Entry 9E6Q (electron microscopy, 1.95 A resolution); this record covers chains 1 and AA of the 40 polymer chains in the assembly.

[Chain 1]
Molecule: 23S rRNA
Organism: Pyrobaculum calidifontis JCM 11548
Sequence (3024 nucleotides; each row starts with the number of its first residue):
     1 UAGGCAAAGCCGCCCGGUGGAUGGCUCGGCUCGGGCGXCGAAGAAGGGCG
    51 UGGCAAGCUGCGAUAAGCCCGGGGUAGCXGCAGGCAGGCUUAGAACCCGG
   101 GAUCCCCGAAUGGGGCUUCCUGCCGGGGCCGAAUAGGCCCCGGCGCCCCG
   151 UAAGGGGCGGGAACGCGGGGAAAGGAAACAUCUUAGUACCCGCAGGAAGG
   201 GAAGCCAACAGGGACCCCCUGAGUAGGGGCGACCGAAAGGGGGAUAGCCC
   251 AAACCAAAUCCUCGCGGGACAACCGUGGGGAGAUGUGGGGCUUGGGCCCG
   301 GGCAACCGCCGGCGGGCGGUAGCCGAAGUGGGCUGGAAUGCCCCGCCGUA
   351 GAGGGUGAUAGCCCCGUAGGCGAAACCGCCCGUGGCGGAGUCCCGGGGUC
   401 CCGGAGUACCUCGGCUUAGUUUUGCCGGGGGAACGCGCCGGCCACUGGCC
   451 GGCAAGGCUAAGCACGUCCCGAGUCCGAUAGCGCACUAGUACCGUGAGGG
   501 AAAGCUGAAAAGAACCCCGGAAGGGGGGUGAAAAGAGCCUGAAACCGGGC
   551 GGCUACAGUGGGGCAGGCCCGAAAGGAUGCCCCCUCCCGAAGGAAACCCC
   601 GGUGACGGGGGAGUACGAGGGAGGGGGUCCAGGGUCUGCCCUUACGUCUA
   651 GAAACACGGGCCGGGGAGUUCACGGCCGUGGCGAGCCUAAGGGGUUCAAC
   701 CCCGGAGGCGUAGGGAAACCGACAGCCCGCAGCGGGGCAACCCGCGAGGG
   751 GCGGGGUCUUAAAGGGCCCGUAGUCACGGCCGUGAGACCAGAAACCGGGC
   801 GAUCUAGCCCUGGGCAGGGUGAAGCGGGGCGAAAGCCCCGUGGAGGCCCG
   851 AAGGGGUUCUGAUGUGCAAAUCGUUCCCAUGACCUGGGGCUAGGGGCAAA
   901 AGACCAAUCAAGCCCGGUGAUAGCUGGUUCCCCCCGAAGCGGGUCUCAGC
   951 CCGGCCUCCCCGGAGGCGGCCGGCGGGGUAGAGUACUGAUCGGGGGUGCG
  1001 GGAGCCGAAAGGCUCCGGCCCCCGGUCAAACUCCGAACCUGCCAGCGCCG
  1051 UAGAAGGGGGGAGGCGGGGGCGGUGGGGUAAGCCUCCGCUCCGAGACGGG
  1101 AACAACCGAGACCGGGGUUAAGGCCCCCAAGUGCGGGCUUAGUGUCAAUC
  1151 UAAAAGGGCGUCCCCCGCCCAAGACAGCGGGGCCGUGGGCCUAACAGCAG
  1201 CCAUCGGCUAAGCAACGCGUAACAGCGGACCCGCCGAGGCGGGGGGCCCC
  1251 GAAGAUGUACAGGGACUAAGCCCGCCGCCGAGACCCCGGCCCGCGGGCCG
  1301 UUGGCCCGCGUGGGGUAGGGGGGCGCGGCCGUGGGGCAGAAGCCGGGCCG
  1351 UGAGGUCCGGUGGACCCGCGGCCGACGAAGAUCCCGGCGGUAGUAGCAGC
  1401 GAAGAGGGGUGAGAAGCCCCUCCGCCGGAAAGGACCAGGGUUUCCUGGCA
  1451 ACUUCAAUAGGCCAGGAGUUAGCCGGUCCUAAGGCGGGGCCUAAUAGGCA
  1501 CCCGCCGAAAGGGAAACGGGUUAAUAUUCCCGUGCCGCGGGGGUAGGUUC
  1551 UGCGGCAACGCAGGCCCCGUCCCCGACGCCUCGGGAUAGGGCGGGCGGGA
  1601 CUGCCGUCCCGCUUAACCGUCGAAGGCCGGGGAGUGCCGUAAUGGCGAGA
  1651 ACCGGCCGAAGGCGGGAAUAGCCGGGGGUUUCCCCGGUCCGCCCGACUCC
  1701 UGGGGCCCGUGAAAAGGGGACGGGGAACGAGCCCCCGCGCCCGUACCGAG
  1751 AACCGACGCAGGUGCUCCUGGGUGAGAAGCCCAAGGCGGCUCGGGUGACC
  1801 CCGGGCCAGGGAACUCGGCAAAUUGGCCCCGUAACUUCGGGAGAAGGGGU
  1851 GCCUGCGGUCUUGGGGUAUACCCCCGGGACCGCAGGUCGCAGUGGCAAGG
  1901 GGGACCUGACUGUUUAACAAAAACAUAGGUCCCCGCGAGCCCGUAAGGGU
  1951 GUGUACGGGGGCUGAAUCCUGGCCACUGGCGGUACGUGAXCCCCGGGUAC
  2001 AACCGGGCGAXGCGCXGCUGAAGGCCGGGGGUAACUCUGACCCUCUUAAG
  2051 GUAGCXAAXUGCCUUGCCGGGUAAGUUCCGGCGUGCAUGAAUGGAUCAAC
  2101 GAGGUCCCCACUGUCCCGGCCCGGGGCCCGGCGAACCCACCUCCAGGUGC
  2151 ACAGUCCUGGGACCCCCGACGGGGCGAGAAGUCCCUAUGGAGCUUCACAG
  2201 CAGCCUGUCGUUGCGGGGGGGCGGGGGGUGCAGAGCGUAGGUGGGAGCGA
  2251 UGAAACGGGGUCUCCGGGCCCCGUGGAUGCGACCCUGGAACACCACCCAC
  2301 UCUCCGCCCCUCCGCUUACCCGCCGCAAGGCGGGGACAGCGGCAGGCGGG
  2351 CUGUUCGGCUGGGGCGGCACACCCCUGAAAAGAUAUCGGGGGUGCCCAAA
  2401 GCUCGGCUCAGGCGGGUCAGAAAUCCGCCGUAGAGUGUAAGGGCAAAAGC
  2451 CGGGCUGACUGGGCCCUUGAACGCAAGGGGCCCAGGCGGGAAACCGGGGC
  2501 CUAGAGAACGCUCGUGCCCCCACCAGUGGGGGCCGGGCAUGACAGAAAAG
  2551 UUACCCUAGGAAUAACCGGCUCGUCGCGGGUGAGAGUCCCCAUCGACCCC
  2601 GCGGUUUGGUACCCAGACGUCGUCUCUUCCCAUCCUGGCGGUGCAGCAGC
  2651 CGCCAAGGGUGGGGCUGCCCGCCCAUUAAAGGGGAACGUGXGAUGGGUUC
  2701 AGACCGUCGCGAGACAGGUCGGUCUCUACCUGUCGGGGGCGCUGGCCGCC
  2751 UGAGGGGAAGGUGCCCUCAGUACGAGAGGAACGGGGCGCCGCGGCCUCUA
  2801 GUGUACCGGUUGUCCGGCAGGGCACUGCCGGGCAGCCACGCCGUGGGGGA
  2851 UAACCGCUGAAAGCAUCUAAGCGGGAAGCCCUCCCCGAGACGAGGCGGCC
  2901 GUUGCCCUGGGGGCAACCCCGGGGCACGAGGGCUCCXGUAGAAGACGGGG
  2951 UUGAUGGGGGGGCGGUGUAACCCCCGAGGGUUUCCCGAGGGGAGAGCCGG
  3001 CCCCUCCCAAUCGCCCGAGCGUXC
Not modelled in the structure: 996-1019, 1178-1233, 2032-2040, 2218-2310
Modified positions: 5MC (5-methylcytidine-5'-monophosphate) at position 38, B8T (4-methyl, cytidine-5'-monophosphate) at position 79, OMC (o2'-methylycytidine-5'-monophosphate) at position 492, OMC (o2'-methylycytidine-5'-monophosphate) at position 493, OMC (o2'-methylycytidine-5'-monophosphate) at position 673, OMC (o2'-methylycytidine-5'-monophosphate) at position 872, OMU (o2'-methyluridine 5'-monophosphate) at position 875, OMG (o2'-methylguanosine-5'-monophosphate) at position 902, OMU (o2'-methyluridine 5'-monophosphate) at position 908, OMC (o2'-methylycytidine-5'-monophosphate) at position 1816, PSU (pseudouridine-5'-monophosphate) at position 1911, OMG (o2'-methylguanosine-5'-monophosphate) at position 1947, OMG (o2'-methylguanosine-5'-monophosphate) at position 1949, OMG (o2'-methylguanosine-5'-monophosphate) at position 1957, OMG (o2'-methylguanosine-5'-monophosphate) at position 1971, OMC (o2'-methylycytidine-5'-monophosphate) at position 1976, PSU (pseudouridine-5'-monophosphate) at position 1987, A2M (2'-O-methyladenosine 5'-(dihydrogen phosphate)) at position 1990, A2M (2'-O-methyladenosine 5'-(dihydrogen phosphate)) at position 2011, 4AC (N(4)-acetylcytidine-5'-monophosphate) at position 2016, OMG (o2'-methylguanosine-5'-monophosphate) at position 2017, OMC (o2'-methylycytidine-5'-monophosphate) at position 2018, PSU (pseudouridine-5'-monophosphate) at position 2044, 5MC (5-methylcytidine-5'-monophosphate) at position 2056, A2M (2'-O-methyladenosine 5'-(dihydrogen phosphate)) at position 2059, OMG (o2'-methylguanosine-5'-monophosphate) at position 2066, OMG (o2'-methylguanosine-5'-monophosphate) at position 2071, OMU (o2'-methyluridine 5'-monophosphate) at position 2077, OMU (o2'-methyluridine 5'-monophosphate) at position 2088, OMG (o2'-methylguanosine-5'-monophosphate) at position 2103, OMG (o2'-methylguanosine-5'-monophosphate) at position 2104, OMC (o2'-methylycytidine-5'-monophosphate) at position 2115, OMC (o2'-methylycytidine-5'-monophosphate) at position 2116, OMC (o2'-methylycytidine-5'-monophosphate) at position 2143, OMU (o2'-methyluridine 5'-monophosphate) at position 2155, OMG (o2'-methylguanosine-5'-monophosphate) at position 2176, OMG (o2'-methylguanosine-5'-monophosphate) at position 2362, OMG (o2'-methylguanosine-5'-monophosphate) at position 2366, OMG (o2'-methylguanosine-5'-monophosphate) at position 2388, OMU (o2'-methyluridine 5'-monophosphate) at position 2408, OMG (o2'-methylguanosine-5'-monophosphate) at position 2537, OMC (o2'-methylycytidine-5'-monophosphate) at position 2538, OMC (o2'-methylycytidine-5'-monophosphate) at position 2555, PSU (pseudouridine-5'-monophosphate) at position 2571, OMU (o2'-methyluridine 5'-monophosphate) at position 2574, OMG (o2'-methylguanosine-5'-monophosphate) at position 2601, PSU (pseudouridine-5'-monophosphate) at position 2607, OMG (o2'-methylguanosine-5'-monophosphate) at position 2608, PSU (pseudouridine-5'-monophosphate) at position 2610, OMU (o2'-methyluridine 5'-monophosphate) at position 2623, OMC (o2'-methylycytidine-5'-monophosphate) at position 2624, PSU (pseudouridine-5'-monophosphate) at position 2625, OMU (o2'-methyluridine 5'-monophosphate) at position 2628, OMU (o2'-methyluridine 5'-monophosphate) at position 2666, OMG (o2'-methylguanosine-5'-monophosphate) at position 2667, A2M (2'-O-methyladenosine 5'-(dihydrogen phosphate)) at position 2691, UR3 (3-methyluridine-5'-monophoshate) at position 2698, OMC (o2'-methylycytidine-5'-monophosphate) at position 2704, OMU (o2'-methyluridine 5'-monophosphate) at position 2707, OMC (o2'-methylycytidine-5'-monophosphate) at position 2720, OMU (o2'-methyluridine 5'-monophosphate) at position 2851, OMC (o2'-methylycytidine-5'-monophosphate) at position 2884, OMC (o2'-methylycytidine-5'-monophosphate) at position 2885, B8T (4-methyl, cytidine-5'-monophosphate) at position 2937, G7M (N7-methyl-guanosine-5'-monophosphate) at position 3023
Ion coordination: Mg2+ site 1: A7, A8; Mg2+ site 2 near G24 (its only coordinating residue here); Mg2+ site 3 near U111 (its only coordinating residue here); Mg2+ site 4 near A173 (its only coordinating residue here); Mg2+ site 5: A173, U2354; Mg2+ site 6: A178, C179; Mg2+ site 7: C179, G2190; Mg2+ site 8 near G186 (its only coordinating residue here); Mg2+ site 9 near A198 (its only coordinating residue here); Mg2+ site 10 near G199 (its only coordinating residue here); Mg2+ site 11: G223, G235 (shared with 1 residue of chain AH); Mg2+ site 12 near U286 (its only coordinating residue here); 119 more Mg2+ sites not listed
Small-molecule neighbours:
  - spermine (SPM), molecule 1: G24, G336, A337, A358, C505, U506, G507, A508, A531, C539, C1337, G1363, A1364
  - spermine (SPM), molecule 2: A41, G43, U111, G112, C144, G145, C146, G155, G156, G157, C158
  - spermine (SPM), molecule 3: U121, G122, C123, C138, C139, C140, C1740, C1741
  - spermine (SPM), molecule 4: G167, G168, G169, G170, G186, C415
  - spermine (SPM), molecule 5: A177, A178, C179, C230, G231, U2188, A2508, C2509, A2546
  - spermine (SPM), molecule 6: C182, U183, U184, A185, G186, G227, G228, U416, U417, G419, U420
  - spermine (SPM), molecule 7: G200, G201, A202, A454, A455, G456, G457, C458, U459
  - spermine (SPM), molecule 8: G226, G227, G228, C230, U420, U422, A2522
  - spermine (SPM), molecule 9: G351, A352, G353, G354, G355, U356, A360, G361
  - spermine (SPM), molecule 10: G413, G414, C2201, C2343, A2344
  - spermine (SPM), molecule 11: G494, U495, G496, U803, A906, A907, C1754, G1755
  - spermine (SPM), molecule 12: C515, C516, C517, C518, G519, G523, G524, G525, G526, G527
  - spermine (SPM), molecule 13: G589, A590, A591, G592, G593, G613, U614, A615, C616, G617
  - spermine (SPM), molecule 14: U642, U643, A1096, C1097, G1098, A1102, C1103, A1104, C2156, C2157
  - spermine (SPM), molecule 15: A644, C645, A654, C655, A656, C657, G658, G659, A2177, G2178, A2179, A2180, G2616, A2617
  - spermine (SPM), molecule 16: A650, G1068, G1069, G1070, C1083, C1084, C2612
  - spermine (SPM), molecule 17: G715, A716, G766, A2508, C2509, C2534
  - spermine (SPM), molecule 18: C781, G782, C951, A1062, G1063, G1064, G1319
  - spermine (SPM), molecule 19: G791, G916, G917, U918, G919, A920
  - spermine (SPM), molecule 20: C808, C809, C810, U811, G812, G813, U885, G886, G887, G888, G889
  - spermine (SPM), molecule 21: C849, G1825, G1826, C1827, G1843, A1844, A1898, G1899
  - spermine (SPM), molecule 22: G854, G855, G856, G1750, G1761, G1762, U1763, C1765
  - spermine (SPM), molecule 23: G856, U857, U858, C859, U871, G873, U874, A1916, A1917
  - spermine (SPM), molecule 24: U857, U858, A1920, A1921, OMG_2103, OMG_2104, U2105, G2721, G2722
  - spermine (SPM), molecule 25: G866, C867, A868, U1453, U1454, C1757
  - spermine (SPM), molecule 26: C934, C935, G936, U1316, A1317, G1318, G1319, G1320, G1321
  - spermine (SPM), molecule 27: U979, A980, G981, A982, A1029, U1032, C1034, G1035, G2377, A2378, A2379
  - spermine (SPM), molecule 28: G1123, C1124, C1125, C1126, C1127, U1145, A1259, C1260, A1261, G1262, G1263, G1264, A1265
  - spermine (SPM), molecule 29: U1394, A1395, C1800, G2125, G2126, C2127, C2128, C2167, G2168, A2169, C2170, A2728
  - spermine (SPM), molecule 30: A1398, G1793, G1795, U1796, G1797, G2124, G2125, G2126
  - spermine (SPM), molecule 31: G1399, C1400, A1402, A1403, A1430, G1750, C1787, G1789, C1790
  - spermine (SPM), molecule 32: G1428, G1770, G1771, G1772, U1773, G1774
  - spermine (SPM), molecule 33: U1492, A1493, G2203, G2341, G2342
  - spermine (SPM), molecule 34: A1588, G1589, U1614, A1615, C1663, G1664, G1665, G1666
  - spermine (SPM), molecule 35: U1710, G1711, A1712, A1713
  - spermine (SPM), molecule 36: C1806, C1807, U2802, G2803, C2829, G2830, G2831, G2832
  - spermine (SPM), molecule 37: U1850, G1851, C1852, A1884, G1885, G1886, U1887, C1888, G1889, G1892
  - spermine (SPM), molecule 38: U1907, G1908, U1963, G1964, U2092, G2093, G2094, A2095, U2096, OMC_2704, C2705
  - spermine (SPM), molecule 39: A1938, G1939, C1940, G1948, OMG_1949, U1950, G1951
  - spermine (SPM), molecule 40: OMC_2115, OMC_2116, C2117, G2118
  - spermine (SPM), molecule 41: C2464, C2465, U2467, U2468, G2469, A2475, A2476, G2477, G2478, G2479, G2480
  - spermine (SPM), molecule 42: C2621, G2622, OMU_2623, A2685, G2688, U2689, G2690, A2693, U2694
  - spermine (SPM), molecule 43: G2661, G2662, A2680, G2681, G2682, G2683
  - spermine (SPM), molecule 44: G2755, G2756, G2757, A2759, C2880
  - spermine (SPM), molecule 45: G2760, G2761, U2762, G2763, C2787, G2788, C2789, G2845
  - spermine (SPM), molecule 46: A2954, U2955, G2956, G2957, G2958, G2959, G2960, C3003, C3004, U3005

[Chain AA]
Name: Large ribosomal subunit protein uL2
Organism: Pyrobaculum calidifontis JCM 11548
UniProt: A3MS41 (RL2_PYRCJ); residues 1-244 here = UniProt positions 1-244
Amino-acid sequence (244 residues; row label = number of the first residue in the row):
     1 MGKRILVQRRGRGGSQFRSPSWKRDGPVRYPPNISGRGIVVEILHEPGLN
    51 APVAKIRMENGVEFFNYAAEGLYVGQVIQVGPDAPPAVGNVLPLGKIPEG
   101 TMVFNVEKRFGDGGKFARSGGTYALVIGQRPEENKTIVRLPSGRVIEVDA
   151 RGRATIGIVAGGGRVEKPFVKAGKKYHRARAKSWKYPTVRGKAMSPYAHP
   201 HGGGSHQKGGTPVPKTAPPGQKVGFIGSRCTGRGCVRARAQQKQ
Not modelled in the structure: 1, 241-244
Cystine bridges: Cys-230/Cys-235
Small-molecule neighbours: spermine (SPM): Trp-22, Lys-23, Arg-24, Asp-25, Ile-43, Leu-44, His-45, Glu-46, Pro-47

[Chain 1 / chain AA interface]
Pairs across the interface - 266 pairs, chain 1 then chain AA:
  G807(1) / Gln-16(AA)  sugar contact
  C808(1) / Ser-15(AA)  hydrogen bond to the sugar
  C808(1) / Gln-16(AA)  sugar contact
  C809(1) / Ser-15(AA)  hydrogen bond to the sugar
  C809(1) / Trp-22(AA)  phosphate contact
  C809(1) / Arg-180(AA)  salt bridge to the phosphate
  C810(1) / Trp-22(AA)  hydrogen bond to the phosphate
  C810(1) / Lys-23(AA)  phosphate contact
  G846(1) / Lys-171(AA)  salt bridge to the phosphate
  G846(1) / Ala-172(AA)  hydrogen bond to the base
  G846(1) / Gly-173(AA)  hydrogen bond to the base
  A882(1) / Lys-171(AA)  salt bridge to the phosphate
  A882(1) / Ala-172(AA)  base contact
  A882(1) / Gly-173(AA)  phosphate contact
  A882(1) / Tyr-176(AA)  sugar contact
  A882(1) / His-177(AA)  salt bridge to the phosphate
  A882(1) / Tyr-186(AA)  base contact
  C883(1) / Tyr-176(AA)  hydrogen bond to the phosphate
  U891(1) / Arg-12(AA)  hydrogen bond to the sugar
  A892(1) / Arg-12(AA)  salt bridge to the phosphate
  G895(1) / Arg-4(AA)  salt bridge to the phosphate
  G896(1) / Gly-2(AA)  hydrogen bond to the base
  G896(1) / Arg-4(AA)  phosphate contact
  G896(1) / Arg-9(AA)  phosphate contact
  G896(1) / Arg-12(AA)  phosphate contact
  C897(1) / Gly-2(AA)  base contact
  C897(1) / Arg-9(AA)  salt bridge to the phosphate
  C897(1) / Gln-16(AA)  hydrogen bond to the phosphate
  A898(1) / Arg-9(AA)  salt bridge to the phosphate
  A898(1) / Gln-16(AA)  hydrogen bond to the phosphate
  A898(1) / Lys-185(AA)  salt bridge to the phosphate
  A898(1) / Tyr-197(AA)  hydrogen bond to the base
  A899(1) / Lys-185(AA)  salt bridge to the phosphate
  A899(1) / Pro-187(AA)  sugar contact
  A899(1) / Val-189(AA)  sugar contact
  A900(1) / Val-189(AA)  base contact
  A900(1) / Ala-193(AA)  hydrogen bond to the sugar
  A900(1) / Met-194(AA)  base contact
  A900(1) / Ala-198(AA)  base contact
  A901(1) / Ala-193(AA)  phosphate contact
  OMG_902(1) / Gly-2(AA)  base contact
  OMG_902(1) / Ser-195(AA)  base contact
  OMG_902(1) / Tyr-197(AA)  stacking on the base
  A911(1) / Gly-2(AA)  base contact
  A911(1) / Lys-3(AA)  base contact
  A1482(1) / Trp-22(AA)  phosphate contact
  G1483(1) / Arg-18(AA)  salt bridge to the phosphate
  G1483(1) / Trp-22(AA)  phosphate contact
  C1708(1) / Arg-164(AA)  hydrogen bond to the base
  C1708(1) / Val-165(AA)  base contact
  C1708(1) / Lys-167(AA)  hydrogen bond to the base
  C1708(1) / Phe-169(AA)  stacking on the base
  C1708(1) / Arg-178(AA)  sugar contact
  G1709(1) / His-45(AA)  salt bridge to the phosphate
  G1709(1) / Lys-174(AA)  hydrogen bond to the base
  G1709(1) / His-177(AA)  stacking on the base
  G1709(1) / Arg-178(AA)  salt bridge to the phosphate
  U1710(1) / His-45(AA)  stacking on the base
  U1710(1) / Pro-47(AA)  phosphate contact
  U1710(1) / Ala-181(AA)  phosphate contact
  G1711(1) / Pro-47(AA)  phosphate contact
  C1924(1) / Val-189(AA)  phosphate contact
  C1924(1) / Arg-190(AA)  salt bridge to the phosphate
  A1925(1) / Pro-187(AA)  phosphate contact
  A1925(1) / Thr-188(AA)  sugar contact
  A1925(1) / Val-189(AA)  phosphate contact
  A1925(1) / Arg-190(AA)  salt bridge to the phosphate
  U1926(1) / Ala-172(AA)  sugar contact
  U1926(1) / Tyr-186(AA)  sugar contact
  U1926(1) / Pro-187(AA)  phosphate contact
  U1926(1) / Thr-188(AA)  hydrogen bond to the phosphate
  A1927(1) / Phe-169(AA)  hydrogen bond to the phosphate
  A1927(1) / Val-170(AA)  hydrogen bond to the sugar
  A1927(1) / Lys-171(AA)  sugar contact
  A1927(1) / Ala-172(AA)  sugar contact
  A1927(1) / Lys-175(AA)  phosphate contact
  A1927(1) / Tyr-186(AA)  hydrogen bond to the phosphate
  G1928(1) / Pro-168(AA)  phosphate contact
  G1928(1) / Phe-169(AA)  hydrogen bond to the phosphate
  C1931(1) / Phe-225(AA)  base contact
  C1931(1) / Thr-231(AA)  sugar contact
  C1931(1) / Gly-232(AA)  hydrogen bond to the sugar
  C1931(1) / Val-236(AA)  phosphate contact
  C1932(1) / Phe-225(AA)  sugar contact
  C1932(1) / Ser-228(AA)  sugar contact
  C1932(1) / Arg-229(AA)  phosphate contact
  C1932(1) / Cys-230(AA)  sugar contact
  C1932(1) / Cys-235(AA)  hydrogen bond to the phosphate
  C1932(1) / Arg-239(AA)  salt bridge to the phosphate
  C1933(1) / Lys-215(AA)  hydrogen bond to the sugar
  C1933(1) / Ile-226(AA)  sugar contact
  C1933(1) / Ser-228(AA)  phosphate contact
  C1933(1) / Arg-229(AA)  hydrogen bond to the phosphate
  C1933(1) / Arg-239(AA)  salt bridge to the phosphate
  G1935(1) / Lys-115(AA)  base contact
  G1935(1) / Phe-116(AA)  base contact
  G1935(1) / Leu-140(AA)  base contact
  G1935(1) / Pro-141(AA)  base contact
  G1935(1) / Ser-142(AA)  hydrogen bond to the base
  G1935(1) / Arg-144(AA)  salt bridge to the phosphate
  G1935(1) / Ile-146(AA)  sugar contact
  C1936(1) / Lys-108(AA)  phosphate contact
  C1936(1) / Lys-115(AA)  sugar contact
  G1937(1) / Arg-109(AA)  base contact
  G1937(1) / Lys-115(AA)  salt bridge to the phosphate
  G1939(1) / Lys-215(AA)  hydrogen bond to the phosphate
  C1940(1) / Val-7(AA)  sugar contact
  C1940(1) / Lys-215(AA)  salt bridge to the phosphate
  C1940(1) / Lys-222(AA)  salt bridge to the phosphate
  C1941(1) / Val-7(AA)  hydrogen bond to the sugar
  C1941(1) / Gln-8(AA)  hydrogen bond to the sugar
  C1941(1) / Gly-11(AA)  hydrogen bond to the sugar
  C1941(1) / Pro-219(AA)  phosphate contact
  C1941(1) / Lys-222(AA)  salt bridge to the phosphate
  C1942(1) / Arg-4(AA)  hydrogen bond to the phosphate
  C1942(1) / Gln-8(AA)  hydrogen bond to the phosphate
  C1942(1) / Gly-11(AA)  sugar contact
  C1942(1) / Arg-12(AA)  sugar contact
  C1942(1) / Pro-219(AA)  phosphate contact
  G1943(1) / Arg-4(AA)  salt bridge to the phosphate
  G1948(1) / Gly-11(AA)  hydrogen bond to the base
  OMG_1949(1) / Arg-10(AA)  base contact
  OMG_1949(1) / Gly-13(AA)  sugar contact
  OMG_1949(1) / Phe-17(AA)  base contact
  OMG_1949(1) / Arg-18(AA)  phosphate contact
  U1950(1) / Phe-17(AA)  sugar contact
  U1950(1) / Arg-18(AA)  phosphate contact
  U1950(1) / Ser-19(AA)  hydrogen bond to the phosphate
  U1950(1) / Ser-183(AA)  hydrogen bond to the phosphate
  G1951(1) / Ser-19(AA)  phosphate contact
  G1951(1) / Ser-183(AA)  hydrogen bond to the phosphate
  U1952(1) / Ser-21(AA)  hydrogen bond to the phosphate
  U1952(1) / Trp-22(AA)  base contact
  U1952(1) / Arg-24(AA)  hydrogen bond to the sugar
  U1952(1) / Gly-26(AA)  hydrogen bond to the base
  U1952(1) / Pro-27(AA)  phosphate contact
  G1953(1) / Pro-27(AA)  phosphate contact
  G1953(1) / Val-28(AA)  hydrogen bond to the phosphate
  G1953(1) / Arg-29(AA)  salt bridge to the phosphate
  G1953(1) / Leu-49(AA)  sugar contact
  G1953(1) / Tyr-67(AA)  phosphate contact
  G1953(1) / Arg-118(AA)  salt bridge to the phosphate
  U1954(1) / Arg-29(AA)  hydrogen bond to the base
  U1954(1) / Asn-50(AA)  hydrogen bond to the phosphate
  U1954(1) / Tyr-67(AA)  hydrogen bond to the phosphate
  U1954(1) / Lys-115(AA)  hydrogen bond to the sugar
  U1954(1) / Phe-116(AA)  sugar contact
  U1954(1) / Ala-117(AA)  hydrogen bond to the sugar
  U1954(1) / Arg-118(AA)  salt bridge to the phosphate
  A1955(1) / Phe-116(AA)  phosphate contact
  A1955(1) / Ala-117(AA)  hydrogen bond to the phosphate
  A1955(1) / Arg-118(AA)  hydrogen bond to the phosphate
  A1955(1) / Ser-119(AA)  hydrogen bond to the phosphate
  A1955(1) / Thr-122(AA)  phosphate contact
  A1955(1) / Pro-141(AA)  sugar contact
  A1955(1) / Ser-142(AA)  hydrogen bond to the sugar
  C1956(1) / Ser-119(AA)  hydrogen bond to the sugar
  C1956(1) / Gly-120(AA)  hydrogen bond to the sugar
  C1956(1) / Gly-121(AA)  base contact
  C1956(1) / Thr-122(AA)  phosphate contact
  C1956(1) / Gly-162(AA)  base contact
  C1956(1) / Gly-163(AA)  hydrogen bond to the base
  C1956(1) / Arg-164(AA)  hydrogen bond to the sugar
  C1956(1) / Val-165(AA)  base contact
  OMG_1957(1) / Asn-50(AA)  sugar contact
  OMG_1957(1) / Ser-119(AA)  sugar contact
  OMG_1957(1) / Arg-164(AA)  salt bridge to the phosphate
  OMG_1957(1) / Lys-182(AA)  phosphate contact
  G1958(1) / Lys-182(AA)  salt bridge to the phosphate
  G1958(1) / Trp-184(AA)  hydrogen bond to the phosphate
  G1959(1) / Arg-10(AA)  salt bridge to the phosphate
  G1959(1) / Trp-184(AA)  phosphate contact
  G1960(1) / Val-7(AA)  sugar contact
  G1960(1) / Arg-10(AA)  salt bridge to the phosphate
  G1960(1) / Val-223(AA)  phosphate contact
  G1960(1) / Gly-224(AA)  hydrogen bond to the sugar
  G1960(1) / Phe-225(AA)  base contact
  G1961(1) / His-199(AA)  salt bridge to the phosphate
  G1961(1) / His-201(AA)  hydrogen bond to the phosphate
  G1961(1) / Val-223(AA)  phosphate contact
  G1961(1) / Gly-224(AA)  sugar contact
  G1961(1) / Phe-225(AA)  base contact
  C1962(1) / Arg-190(AA)  phosphate contact
  C1962(1) / Gly-191(AA)  hydrogen bond to the phosphate
  C1962(1) / Lys-192(AA)  hydrogen bond to the phosphate
  C1962(1) / His-201(AA)  salt bridge to the phosphate
  C1962(1) / Gly-209(AA)  sugar contact
  U1963(1) / Arg-190(AA)  salt bridge to the phosphate
  U1963(1) / Lys-192(AA)  salt bridge to the phosphate
  G1964(1) / Arg-190(AA)  hydrogen bond to the base
  OMG_1971(1) / Arg-233(AA)  salt bridge to the phosphate
  G1978(1) / Thr-211(AA)  hydrogen bond to the sugar
  G1978(1) / Pro-212(AA)  hydrogen bond to the sugar
  G1979(1) / Pro-212(AA)  sugar contact
  G1979(1) / Val-213(AA)  sugar contact
  G1979(1) / Pro-214(AA)  sugar contact
  G1979(1) / Gly-227(AA)  sugar contact
  G1979(1) / Ser-228(AA)  hydrogen bond to the sugar
  G1979(1) / Arg-229(AA)  hydrogen bond to the base
  C1980(1) / Pro-214(AA)  phosphate contact
  C1980(1) / Lys-215(AA)  hydrogen bond to the phosphate
  C1980(1) / Gly-227(AA)  sugar contact
  C1980(1) / Ser-228(AA)  sugar contact
  C1980(1) / Arg-229(AA)  sugar contact
  U2019(1) / Cys-230(AA)  sugar contact
  U2019(1) / Thr-231(AA)  hydrogen bond to the sugar
  U2019(1) / Gly-234(AA)  phosphate contact
  U2019(1) / Cys-235(AA)  phosphate contact
  G2020(1) / Thr-231(AA)  sugar contact
  G2020(1) / Gly-232(AA)  phosphate contact
  G2020(1) / Arg-233(AA)  phosphate contact
  G2020(1) / Gly-234(AA)  hydrogen bond to the phosphate
  A2021(1) / Gly-232(AA)  phosphate contact
  A2021(1) / Arg-233(AA)  salt bridge to the phosphate
  A2022(1) / Gly-210(AA)  hydrogen bond to the sugar
  A2022(1) / Thr-211(AA)  base contact
  A2022(1) / Phe-225(AA)  phosphate contact
  A2022(1) / Thr-231(AA)  hydrogen bond to the sugar
  A2022(1) / Gly-232(AA)  hydrogen bond to the phosphate
  G2023(1) / Lys-208(AA)  phosphate contact
  G2023(1) / Gly-209(AA)  sugar contact
  G2023(1) / Gly-210(AA)  phosphate contact
  G2023(1) / Thr-211(AA)  sugar contact
  G2023(1) / Phe-225(AA)  phosphate contact
  G2024(1) / Lys-208(AA)  phosphate contact
  C2193(1) / Lys-3(AA)  salt bridge to the phosphate
  C2193(1) / Pro-196(AA)  sugar contact
  C2193(1) / Tyr-197(AA)  sugar contact
  U2194(1) / Lys-3(AA)  salt bridge to the phosphate
  U2194(1) / Pro-196(AA)  phosphate contact
  A2202(1) / Pro-218(AA)  base contact
  G2203(1) / Thr-216(AA)  hydrogen bond to the base
  G2203(1) / Pro-219(AA)  sugar contact
  C2204(1) / Thr-216(AA)  sugar contact
  C2205(1) / Thr-216(AA)  sugar contact
  C2321(1) / Arg-109(AA)  hydrogen bond to the sugar
  G2322(1) / Arg-109(AA)  hydrogen bond to the sugar
  C2323(1) / Pro-32(AA)  sugar contact
  C2323(1) / Gly-111(AA)  sugar contact
  C2324(1) / Pro-32(AA)  sugar contact
  G2332(1) / Arg-109(AA)  base contact
  G2332(1) / Arg-151(AA)  hydrogen bond to the phosphate
  G2333(1) / Arg-151(AA)  salt bridge to the phosphate
  C2347(1) / Thr-216(AA)  sugar contact
  G2348(1) / Pro-218(AA)  sugar contact
  G2348(1) / Gln-221(AA)  hydrogen bond to the phosphate
  G2349(1) / Gln-221(AA)  hydrogen bond to the phosphate
  G2350(1) / Pro-218(AA)  base contact
  G2350(1) / Pro-219(AA)  sugar contact
  G2350(1) / Gly-220(AA)  sugar contact
  G2350(1) / Gln-221(AA)  hydrogen bond to the phosphate
  C2351(1) / Lys-3(AA)  salt bridge to the phosphate
  OMC_2704(1) / Gln-207(AA)  hydrogen bond to the phosphate
  C2705(1) / His-206(AA)  salt bridge to the phosphate
  G2706(1) / His-206(AA)  salt bridge to the phosphate
  OMU_2707(1) / His-206(AA)  hydrogen bond to the base
  G2709(1) / Lys-208(AA)  hydrogen bond to the base
  A2712(1) / Pro-196(AA)  phosphate contact
  A2712(1) / Gly-202(AA)  sugar contact
  A2712(1) / Gly-203(AA)  phosphate contact
  A2712(1) / Gly-204(AA)  hydrogen bond to the phosphate
  G2713(1) / Pro-196(AA)  phosphate contact
  G2713(1) / Gly-203(AA)  phosphate contact
  G2713(1) / Gly-204(AA)  hydrogen bond to the phosphate
  G2713(1) / Ser-205(AA)  hydrogen bond to the base
  A2714(1) / Ser-205(AA)  hydrogen bond to the base
Interface residues without a listed pair, chain 1 (101 interface residues in all): G889, A903, C1707, C1934, U1977, OMC_2018, G2346, C2708, G2711
Interface residues without a listed pair, chain AA (125 interface residues in all): Leu-6, Gly-14, Asp-25, Gly-48, Asp-149, Arg-237, Ala-238

[In short]
Chain 1 and chain AA form an interface of 101 and 125 residues respectively, with 82 hydrogen bonds, 42 salt
bridges and 4 aromatic stacking contacts. Polar pairs include G846(1)/Ala-172(AA), G846(1)/Gly-173(AA) and
G896(1)/Gly-2(AA). One spermine molecule is bound between chain 1 and chain AA.
Here chain 1 is 23S rRNA and chain AA is Large ribosomal subunit protein uL2, both from Pyrobaculum
calidifontis JCM 11548. Entry 9E6Q (Cryo-EM structure of the Pyrobaculum calidifontis 50S ribosomal subunit in
complex with Dri) was determined by electron microscopy.
